Entry 1COW (X-ray diffraction, 3.10 A resolution); this record covers chains A and D of the 7 polymer chains in the assembly.

# Chain A
Molecule: Bovine mitochondrial F1-atpase
Source organism: Bos taurus
Notes: EC 3.6.1.34
Reference sequence: P19483 (ATPA1_BOVIN); residues 2-510 here correspond to UniProt positions 45-553 (UniProt number = residue number + 43)
Chain sequence (510 residues; each row starts with the number of its first residue):
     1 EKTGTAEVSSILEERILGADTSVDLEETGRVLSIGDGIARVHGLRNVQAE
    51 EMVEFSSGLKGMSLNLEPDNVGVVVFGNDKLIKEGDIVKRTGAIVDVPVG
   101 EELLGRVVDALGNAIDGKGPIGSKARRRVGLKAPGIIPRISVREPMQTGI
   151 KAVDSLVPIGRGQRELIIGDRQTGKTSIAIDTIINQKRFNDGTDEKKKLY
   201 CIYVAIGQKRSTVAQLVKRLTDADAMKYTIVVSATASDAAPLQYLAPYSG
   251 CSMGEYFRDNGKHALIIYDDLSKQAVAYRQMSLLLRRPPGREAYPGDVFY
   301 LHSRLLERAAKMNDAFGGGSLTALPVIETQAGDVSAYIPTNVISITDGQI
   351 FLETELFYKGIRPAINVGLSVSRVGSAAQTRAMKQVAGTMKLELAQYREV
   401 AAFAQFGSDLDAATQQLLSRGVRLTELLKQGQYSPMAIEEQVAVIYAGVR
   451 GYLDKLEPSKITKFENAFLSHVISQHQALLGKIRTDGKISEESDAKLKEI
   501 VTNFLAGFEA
Not modelled in the structure: 1-23
Construct notes: conflict Gly481 (Ser524 in P19483)
Metal / ion sites: Mg2+: Thr176 (together with AMP-PNP)
Ligand contacts: AMP-PNP (ANP; phosphoaminophosphonic acid-adenylate ester): Asp170, Arg171, Gln172, Thr173, Gly174, Lys175, Thr176, Ser177, Glu328, Phe357, Arg362, Pro363, Gln430, Gly431, Gln432, Tyr433
Swiss-Prot annotation at these positions:
  - binding site (ATP): Gln172, Gly174, Lys175, Thr176, Ser177, Gln430, Gln432
  - binding site (Mg(2+)): Thr176, Asp269
  - site: Ser370 (Required for activity)
  - modified residue: Ser10 (Phosphoserine), Ser22 (Phosphoserine), Ser33 (Phosphoserine), Ser63 (Phosphoserine), Lys80 (N6-acetyllysine), Lys83 (N6-acetyllysine), Lys89 (N6-acetyllysine), Thr91 (Phosphothreonine), Lys118 (N6-acetyllysine), Ser123 (Phosphoserine), Lys124 (N6-acetyllysine), Ser141 (Phosphoserine), Arg161 (Omega-N-methylarginine), Lys187 (N6-acetyllysine), Lys196 (N6-acetyllysine), Lys197 (N6-acetyllysine), Lys218 (N6-acetyllysine), Lys262 (N6-acetyllysine), Lys384 (N6-acetyllysine), Lys391 (N6-acetyllysine) and 5 more in UniProt
  - glycosylation: Ser33 (O-linked (GlcNAc) serine)

# Chain D
Molecule: Bovine mitochondrial F1-atpase
Source organism: Bos taurus
Notes: EC 3.6.1.34
Reference sequence: P00829 (ATPB_BOVIN); residues -3 to 478 here correspond to UniProt positions 47-528 (UniProt number = residue number + 50)
Chain sequence (482 residues; numbered -3 to 478; the number before each row is that of its first residue; numbers below 1 keep their minus sign (Ala-3 is residue -3)):
    -3 AAQASPSPKAGATTGRIVAVIGAVVDVQFDEGLPPILNALEVQGRETRLV
    47 LEVAQHLGESTVRTIAMDGTEGLVRGQKVLDSGAPIRIPVGPETLGRIMN
    97 VIGEPIDERGPIKTKQFAAIHAEAPEFVEMSVEQEILVTGIKVVDLLAPY
   147 AKGGKIGLFGGAGVGKTVLIMELINNVAKAHGGYSVFAGVGERTREGNDL
   197 YHEMIESGVINLKDATSKVALVYGQMNEPPGARARVALTGLTVAEYFRDQ
   247 EGQDVLLFIDNIFRFTQAGSEVSALLGRIPSAVGYQPTLATDMGTMQERI
   297 TTTKKGSITSVQAIYVPADDLTDPAPATTFAHLDATTVLSRAIAELGIYP
   347 AVDPLDSTSRIMDPNIVGSEHYDVARGVQKILQDYKSLQDIIAILGMDEL
   397 SEEDKLTVSRARKIQRFLSQPFQVAEVFTGHLGKLVPLKETIKGFQQILA
   447 GEYDHLPEQAFYMVGPIEEAVAKADKLAEEHS
Not modelled in the structure: -3 to 8, 476-478
Metal / ion sites: Mg2+: Thr163 (together with ADP)
Ligand contacts: ADP (adenosine-5'-diphosphate): Gly157, Ala158, Gly159, Val160, Gly161, Lys162, Thr163, Val164, Tyr345, Pro346, Phe418, Ala421, Phe424, Thr425
Swiss-Prot annotation at these positions:
  - binding site (ADP): Gly159, Val160, Gly161, Lys162, Thr163, Val164
  - binding site (ATP): Gly159, Gly161, Lys162, Thr163, Val164, Arg189
  - binding site (phosphate): Gly159, Val160, Gly161, Lys162, Thr163
  - binding site (Mg(2+)): Thr163, Glu188
  - modified residue: Lys74 (N6-acetyllysine), Lys111 (N6-acetyllysine), Lys148 (N6-acetyllysine), Lys209 (N6-acetyllysine), Lys214 (N6-acetyllysine), Thr262 (Phosphothreonine), Ser365 (Phosphoserine), Lys376 (N6-acetyllysine), Ser383 (Phosphoserine), Lys430 (N6-acetyllysine), Lys435 (N6-acetyllysine), Lys472 (N6-acetyllysine)
  - glycosylation: Ser56 (O-linked (GlcNAc) serine)

# Interface between chain A and chain D
Pairs across the interface (88):
  Leu32(A) - Gly54(D)
  Ser33(A) - His52(D)
  Ser33(A) - Leu53(D)
  Ile34(A) - Ile32(D)
  Ile34(A) - Gln51(D)
  Ile34(A) - His52(D)  hydrogen bond (backbone-backbone)
  Asp36(A) - Gln51(D)  hydrogen bond
  Asp36(A) - Arg274(D)  salt bridge
  Asn78(A) - Glu119(D)
  Asp79(A) - Ile32(D)
  Lys80(A) - Ile32(D)
  Lys83(A) - Leu29(D)  hydrogen bond (side chain-backbone)
  Lys83(A) - Pro31(D)
  Lys83(A) - His52(D)
  Glu84(A) - Leu29(D)
  Glu84(A) - His52(D)  hydrogen bond (backbone-side chain)
  Glu84(A) - Gly54(D)
  Glu84(A) - Glu55(D)  hydrogen bond (side chain-backbone)
  Glu84(A) - Ser56(D)  hydrogen bond (side chain-backbone)
  Val107(A) - Phe123(D)  hydrophobic
  Ile115(A) - Phe123(D)
  Ile115(A) - Val124(D)
  Asp116(A) - Val124(D)
  Gly117(A) - Val124(D)
  Arg171(A) - Leu317(D)
  Arg171(A) - Phe326(D)
  Arg171(A) - Asp352(D)  salt bridge
  Lys209(A) - Lys151(D)
  Lys209(A) - Glu294(D)
  Lys209(A) - Ala327(D)
  Lys209(A) - His328(D)
  Lys209(A) - Leu329(D)  hydrogen bond (side chain-backbone)
  Lys209(A) - Asp330(D)  salt bridge
  Lys209(A) - Arg356(D)
  Arg210(A) - Ala120(D)
  Arg210(A) - Pro121(D)  hydrogen bond (side chain-backbone)
  Arg210(A) - Glu122(D)  salt bridge
  Arg210(A) - Phe123(D)
  Arg210(A) - Met126(D)
  Arg210(A) - Glu294(D)  hydrogen bond (backbone-side chain)
  Ser211(A) - Met126(D)
  Thr212(A) - Arg356(D)  hydrogen bond
  Val213(A) - Phe123(D)  hydrophobic
  Ala214(A) - Phe123(D)
  Ala214(A) - Met126(D)  hydrophobic
  Gln215(A) - Val128(D)  hydrogen bond (side chain-backbone)
  Gln215(A) - Gln130(D)  hydrogen bond
  Gln215(A) - Arg356(D)
  Arg219(A) - Asp359(D)  salt bridge
  Ala236(A) - Gly290(D)
  Ala236(A) - Glu294(D)
  Ala236(A) - His328(D)
  Ser237(A) - Gly290(D)
  Ser237(A) - Thr291(D)
  Ser237(A) - Glu294(D)
  Arg279(A) - Ser277(D)  hydrogen bond
  Gln280(A) - Pro283(D)
  Gln280(A) - Thr284(D)
  Gln280(A) - Thr287(D)  hydrogen bond
  Leu283(A) - Ile275(D)  hydrophobic
  Leu284(A) - Arg274(D)
  Leu284(A) - Thr284(D)
  Arg286(A) - Gly273(D)  hydrogen bond (side chain-backbone)
  Arg286(A) - Ile275(D)
  Pro289(A) - Ile275(D)  hydrophobic
  Glu292(A) - Ala278(D)
  Ala293(A) - Ser277(D)
  Ala293(A) - Ala278(D)
  Gln330(A) - Thr318(D)
  Glu355(A) - Gln379(D)
  Glu355(A) - Ser383(D)  hydrogen bond
  Tyr358(A) - Leu351(D)
  Tyr358(A) - Ser353(D)
  Tyr358(A) - Thr354(D)
  Tyr358(A) - Gln375(D)
  Tyr358(A) - Lys376(D)
  Tyr358(A) - Gln379(D)
  Lys359(A) - Lys376(D)
  Lys359(A) - Gln379(D)
  Lys359(A) - Asp380(D)
  Lys359(A) - Ser383(D)
  Gln405(A) - Leu396(D)
  Gln405(A) - Ser397(D)  hydrogen bond (backbone-side chain)
  Gln405(A) - Asp400(D)  hydrogen bond
  Phe406(A) - Leu384(D)  hydrophobic
  Phe406(A) - Glu395(D)
  Phe406(A) - Leu396(D)  hydrophobic
  Ser408(A) - Glu395(D)  hydrogen bond
Interface residues without a listed pair, chain A (53 interface residues in all): Gly35, Ile82, Gln172, Gln208, Val217, Thr235, Ala240, Gln243, Val276, Arg287, Ala331, Thr354, Phe357, Arg362
Interface residues without a listed pair, chain D (61 interface residues in all): Leu33, Thr57, Ser127, Pro276, Ala286, Thr297, Ala323, Arg372

# In short
53 residues of chain A face 61 of chain D across their interface, with 19 hydrogen bonds and 5 salt bridges.
Polar contacts include Asp36(A)-Arg274(D), Arg171(A)-Asp352(D) and Lys209(A)-Asp330(D). Ligands of chain A:
AMP-PNP. Chain D binds ADP.
Chain A is Bovine mitochondrial F1-atpase and chain D is Bovine mitochondrial F1-atpase, both from Bos taurus;
the structure, Bovine mitochondrial F1-atpase complexed with aurovertin B, was determined by X-ray
diffraction.
